Entry 9ITK (electron microscopy, 2.89 A resolution); this record covers chains U and V of the 26 polymer chains in the assembly.

== Chain U (and V) ==
Name: ATP synthase subunit b
Source organism: Chloroflexus aurantiacus J-10-fl
Notes: chain V of this document is another copy of the same molecule, construct and numbering; everything in this record applies to it too
Reference sequence: A9WGS8 (ATPF_CHLAA); numbering as in UniProt (aligned over 1-164)
Sequence (164 residues; row label = number of the first residue in the row):
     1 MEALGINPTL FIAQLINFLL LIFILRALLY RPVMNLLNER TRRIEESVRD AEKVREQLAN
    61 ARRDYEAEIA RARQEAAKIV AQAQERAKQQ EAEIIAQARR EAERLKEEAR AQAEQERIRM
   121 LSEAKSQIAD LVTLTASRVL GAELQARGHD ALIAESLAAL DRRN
Not modelled in the structure: 1-7, 161-164 (chain V: 1-4, 159-164)

== Interface between chain U and chain V ==
Residue-residue contacts (78; chain U residue first):
  Ile44(U) - Arg40(V)
  Ser47(U) - Arg43(V)
  Ser47(U) - Ile44(V)
  Ala51(U) - Arg43(V)
  Ala51(U) - Ser47(V)
  Val54(U) - Ser47(V)
  Val54(U) - Asp50(V)
  Val54(U) - Ala51(V)
  Arg55(U) - Arg43(V)
  Arg55(U) - Glu46(V)
  Arg55(U) - Ser47(V)
  Arg55(U) - Asp50(V)  salt bridge
  Gln57(U) - Val54(V)
  Leu58(U) - Asp50(V)
  Leu58(U) - Lys53(V)
  Leu58(U) - Val54(V)  hydrophobic
  Ala61(U) - Gln57(V)
  Arg62(U) - Lys53(V)
  Arg62(U) - Gln57(V)
  Tyr65(U) - Gln57(V)
  Tyr65(U) - Asn60(V)
  Tyr65(U) - Ala61(V)
  Tyr65(U) - Asp64(V)  hydrogen bond
  Glu68(U) - Arg62(V)  salt bridge
  Arg71(U) - Tyr65(V)  hydrogen bond
  Ala72(U) - Tyr65(V)  hydrophobic
  Ala72(U) - Glu68(V)
  Glu75(U) - Ile69(V)
  Ala76(U) - Glu68(V)
  Ala76(U) - Ala72(V)  hydrophobic
  Ile79(U) - Ala72(V)
  Ile79(U) - Arg73(V)
  Val80(U) - Glu75(V)
  Val80(U) - Ile79(V)  hydrophobic
  Ala83(U) - Ala76(V)  hydrophobic
  Ala87(U) - Ile79(V)  hydrophobic
  Ala87(U) - Ala83(V)  hydrophobic
  Gln90(U) - Gln84(V)  hydrogen bond
  Glu91(U) - Ala83(V)
  Glu91(U) - Arg86(V)  salt bridge
  Ile94(U) - Ala87(V)  hydrophobic
  Ile94(U) - Glu91(V)
  Ile95(U) - Gln90(V)
  Ala98(U) - Glu91(V)
  Ala98(U) - Ile94(V)
  Arg99(U) - Ile94(V)
  Glu101(U) - Ile95(V)
  Ala102(U) - Ile94(V)  hydrophobic
  Ala102(U) - Ala98(V)  hydrophobic
  Lys106(U) - Glu101(V)
  Ala109(U) - Ala102(V)  hydrophobic
  Ala109(U) - Lys106(V)  hydrogen bond (backbone-side chain)
  Arg110(U) - Leu105(V)
  Gln112(U) - Lys106(V)
  Ala113(U) - Lys106(V)
  Ala124(U) - Glu116(V)
  Ile128(U) - Gln127(V)
  Leu131(U) - Gln127(V)
  Val132(U) - Leu131(V)
  Thr135(U) - Leu131(V)
  Thr135(U) - Ser156(V)
  Thr135(U) - Leu157(V)
  Ala136(U) - Leu131(V)
  Arg138(U) - Leu152(V)
  Arg138(U) - Glu155(V)  salt bridge
  Arg138(U) - Ser156(V)
  Val139(U) - Leu131(V)  hydrophobic
  Val139(U) - Thr135(V)
  Val139(U) - Leu144(V)  hydrophobic
  Val139(U) - His149(V)
  Leu140(U) - Thr135(V)
  Leu140(U) - Val139(V)  hydrophobic
  Leu140(U) - Leu140(V)  hydrophobic
  Glu143(U) - Glu143(V)
  Glu143(U) - His149(V)
  Arg147(U) - Glu143(V)  salt bridge
  Arg147(U) - Ala146(V)
  Asp150(U) - Glu143(V)
Interface residues without a listed pair, chain U (52 interface residues in all): Val48, Asp64, Ile69, Arg73, Gln84, Arg86, Leu105, Met120
Interface residues without a listed pair, chain V (56 interface residues in all): Leu58, Val80, Arg99, Ala109, Ala113, Met120, Leu134

== Overview ==
Chain U and chain V form an interface of 52 and 56 residues respectively; the contacts include 4 hydrogen
bonds and 5 salt bridges. Among the polar pairs are Arg55(U)-Asp50(V), Glu68(U)-Arg62(V) and
Glu91(U)-Arg86(V).
Chain U and chain V are both ATP synthase subunit b (Chloroflexus aurantiacus J-10-fl); the structure,
Chloroflexus aurantiacus ATP synthase, state 2, was determined by electron microscopy (same publication as
9ITJ, 9ITL, 9ITM, 9ITN, 9ITO, 9ITP and 11 further entries).
